Entry 2AL5 (X-ray diffraction, 1.65 A resolution); this record covers chains A and B.

[Chain A (and B)]
Molecule: Glutamate receptor 2
From: Rattus norvegicus
Notes: fragment: ligand binding core (S1S2J); engineered mutation(s): The native GluR2 is a membrane protein. Transmembrane regions were genetically removed and replaced with a Gly-Thr linker.; chain B of this document is another copy of the same molecule, construct and numbering; everything in this record applies to it too
UniProtKB: P19491 (GLR2_RAT); the construct has insertions or renumbered stretches relative to UniProt, so the offset changes along the chain: 3-117 = UniProt 413-527; 120-263 = UniProt 653-796
Sequence (263 residues; each row starts with the number of its first residue):
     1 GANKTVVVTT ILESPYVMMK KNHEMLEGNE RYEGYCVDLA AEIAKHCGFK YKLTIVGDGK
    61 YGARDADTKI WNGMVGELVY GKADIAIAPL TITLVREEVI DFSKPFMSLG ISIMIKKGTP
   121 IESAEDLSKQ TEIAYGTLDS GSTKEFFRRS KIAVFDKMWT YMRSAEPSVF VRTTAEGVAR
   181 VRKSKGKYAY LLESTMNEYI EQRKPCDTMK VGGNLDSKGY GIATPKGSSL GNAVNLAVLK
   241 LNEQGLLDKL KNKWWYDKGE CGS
Disordered / not traced: 1-2, 263
Construct notes: cloning artifact (1-2)
Cystine bridges: Cys-206/Cys-261
Ligand contacts:
  - 1-(4-methoxybenzoyl)-2-pyrrolidinone (4MP): Pro-105, Phe-106, Met-107, Ser-108, Ser-217, Lys-218, Gly-219, Asn-242
  - fluoro-willardiine (FWD; 2-amino-3-(5-fluoro-2,4-dioxo-3,4-dihydro-2H-pyrimidin-1-yl)-propionic acid): Glu-13, Tyr-61, Pro-89, Leu-90, Thr-91, Arg-96, Leu-138, Gly-141, Ser-142, Thr-143, Thr-174, Leu-191, Leu-192, Glu-193, Met-196, Tyr-220

[Interface between chain A and chain B]
Residue-residue contacts - 25 pairs, chain A then chain B:
  Ile-92(A) / Lys-104(B)
  Thr-93(A) / Glu-243(B)
  Leu-94(A) / Leu-236(B)  hydrophobic
  Leu-94(A) / Lys-240(B)
  Leu-94(A) / Glu-243(B)  hydrogen bond (backbone-side chain)
  Glu-97(A) / Lys-104(B)  salt bridge
  Glu-97(A) / Asn-235(B)  hydrogen bond
  Glu-97(A) / Leu-236(B)
  Glu-97(A) / Leu-239(B)
  Phe-102(A) / Lys-104(B)  hydrogen bond (backbone-side chain)
  Ser-103(A) / Lys-104(B)
  Lys-104(A) / Ile-92(B)
  Lys-104(A) / Glu-97(B)  salt bridge
  Lys-104(A) / Phe-102(B)  hydrogen bond (side chain-backbone)
  Lys-104(A) / Ser-103(B)
  Pro-105(A) / Pro-105(B)
  Ser-217(A) / Asn-242(B)  hydrogen bond (backbone-side chain)
  Asn-235(A) / Glu-97(B)  hydrogen bond
  Leu-236(A) / Leu-94(B)  hydrophobic
  Leu-236(A) / Glu-97(B)
  Leu-239(A) / Glu-97(B)
  Lys-240(A) / Leu-94(B)
  Asn-242(A) / Ser-217(B)  hydrogen bond (side chain-backbone)
  Glu-243(A) / Thr-93(B)
  Glu-243(A) / Leu-94(B)  hydrogen bond (side chain-backbone)
Also at the interface, not in a pair above, chain A (17 interface residues in all): Glu-98, Lys-218
Also at the interface, not in a pair above, chain B (17 interface residues in all): Glu-98, Lys-218

[Overview]
Chain A and chain B each contribute 17 residues to their interface, with 8 hydrogen bonds and 2 salt bridges.
Among the polar pairs are Glu-97(A)/Lys-104(B), Leu-94(A)/Glu-243(B) and Glu-97(A)/Asn-235(B). Ligands of
chain A: fluoro-willardiine and 1-(4-methoxybenzoyl)-2-pyrrolidinone.
Chain A and chain B are both Glutamate receptor 2 (Rattus norvegicus); the structure, Crystal structure of the
GluR2 ligand binding core (S1S2J) in complex with fluoro-willardiine and aniracetam, was determined by X-ray
diffraction, deposited together with 2AL4.
